Entry 8WKK (electron microscopy, 3.30 A resolution); this record covers chains 2 and 7 of the 96 polymer chains in the assembly.

# Chain 2 (and 7)
Molecule: Flagellar basal-body rod protein FlgG
Organism: Salmonella enterica subsp. enterica serovar Typhimurium str. LT2
Notes: chain 7 of this document is another copy of the same molecule, construct and numbering; everything in this record applies to it too
UniProt: P0A1J3 (FLGG_SALTY); numbering as in UniProt (aligned over 1-260)
Chain sequence (260 residues; each row starts with the number of its first residue):
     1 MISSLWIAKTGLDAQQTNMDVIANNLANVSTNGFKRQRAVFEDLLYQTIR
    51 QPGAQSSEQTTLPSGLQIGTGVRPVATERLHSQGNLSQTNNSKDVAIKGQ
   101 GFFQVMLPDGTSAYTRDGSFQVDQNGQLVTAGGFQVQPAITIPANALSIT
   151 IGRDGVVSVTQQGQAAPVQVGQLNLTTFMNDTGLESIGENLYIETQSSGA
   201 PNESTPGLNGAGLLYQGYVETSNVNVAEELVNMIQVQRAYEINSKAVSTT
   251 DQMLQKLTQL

# Interface between chain 2 and chain 7
Pairs across the interface (100; chain 2 residue first):
  Q16(2) with I2(7); S3(7), hydrogen bond; M253(7)
  T17(2) with I68(7)
  M19(2) with S4(7); A246(7); T250(7); M253(7), hydrophobic
  D20(2) with S3(7), hydrogen bond; S4(7), hydrogen bond (side chain-backbone); I7(7)
  A23(2) with S4(7); I7(7)
  N24(2) with I7(7); Y46(7); G69(7); T70(7)
  L26(2) with I242(7), hydrophobic; N243(7)
  A27(2) with I7(7); V72(7)
  N28(2) with D43(7), hydrogen bond; G71(7); V72(7)
  V29(2) with Q15(7)
  S30(2) with Q15(7); N18(7); F41(7)
  T31(2) with F41(7); V72(7)
  F34(2) with D43(7); Y46(7)
  Q37(2) with Y46(7); Q67(7), hydrogen bond (side chain-backbone)
  R73(2) with R50(7)
  P74(2) with L66(7), hydrophobic
  V75(2) with R50(7), hydrogen bond (backbone-side chain)
  A76(2) with S64(7); L66(7)
  T77(2) with S64(7); G65(7); L66(7); Q67(7)
  E78(2) with S64(7)
  T89(2) with R36(7), hydrogen bond (backbone-side chain)
  N90(2) with L80(7)
  N91(2) with R38(7); L80(7)
  D94(2) with R38(7), salt bridge
  S119(2) with E78(7), hydrogen bond
  Q121(2) with E78(7), hydrogen bond
  V122(2) with N180(7), hydrogen bond (backbone-side chain)
  D123(2) with N180(7)
  Q124(2) with M179(7); Q196(7); S197(7); G199(7)
  A131(2) with V40(7), hydrophobic; V75(7)
  A144(2) with M179(7), hydrophobic
  N145(2) with N209(7), hydrogen bond
  A146(2) with Q100(7), hydrogen bond (backbone-side chain)
  Q162(2) with G207(7); L208(7); N209(7); G210(7)
  T182(2) with S64(7)
  E185(2) with Q51(7), hydrogen bond; P52(7); Q67(7)
  S186(2) with Y46(7); Q67(7)
  G188(2) with D43(7); L44(7); Y46(7)
  E189(2) with E42(7); D43(7), hydrogen bond (backbone-backbone)
  N190(2) with F41(7); E42(7); D43(7), hydrogen bond (side chain-backbone)
  T195(2) with P52(7)
  Q196(2) with G53(7), hydrogen bond (side chain-backbone); Q55(7), hydrogen bond; T61(7)
  S197(2) with G53(7); P63(7)
  V226(2) with I242(7), hydrophobic
  L230(2) with I242(7), hydrophobic
  M233(2) with K245(7); T249(7)
  Q237(2) with T249(7); Q252(7)
  Y240(2) with M253(7); L257(7)
  E241(2) with K256(7), hydrogen bond (backbone-side chain)
  S244(2) with K256(7), hydrogen bond; L260(7)
  K245(2) with K256(7)
  V247(2) with L260(7), hydrophobic
  S248(2) with L260(7)
Also at the interface, not in a pair above, chain 2 (59 interface residues in all): G126, G132, I142, N180, G183, V236
Also at the interface, not in a pair above, chain 7 (60 interface residues in all): G11, A54, L62, A76, T177, A239

# Summary
59 residues of chain 2 face 60 of chain 7 across their interface; the contacts include 19 hydrogen bonds and 1
salt bridge. Polar contacts include D94(2)-R38(7), Q16(2)-S3(7) and D20(2)-S3(7).
Both chains are Flagellar basal-body rod protein FlgG (Salmonella enterica subsp. enterica serovar Typhimurium
str. LT2). Entry 8WKK (Cryo-EM structure of the whole rod with export apparatus and hook within the flagellar
motor-hook complex ...) was determined by electron microscopy, deposited together with 8WHT, 8WIW, 8WK3, 8WK4,
8WKI, 8WKQ and 11 further entries.
